Entry 6OS9 (electron microscopy, 3.00 A resolution); this record covers chains B and D of the 6 polymer chains in the assembly.

== Chain B ==
Molecule: Guanine nucleotide-binding protein G(I)/G(S)/G(T) subunit beta-1
From: Homo sapiens
UniProtKB: P62873 (GBB1_HUMAN); residues 2-340 here = UniProt positions 2-340
Sequence (344 residues; each row starts with the number of its first residue; numbers below 1 keep their minus sign (Pro-3 is residue -3)):
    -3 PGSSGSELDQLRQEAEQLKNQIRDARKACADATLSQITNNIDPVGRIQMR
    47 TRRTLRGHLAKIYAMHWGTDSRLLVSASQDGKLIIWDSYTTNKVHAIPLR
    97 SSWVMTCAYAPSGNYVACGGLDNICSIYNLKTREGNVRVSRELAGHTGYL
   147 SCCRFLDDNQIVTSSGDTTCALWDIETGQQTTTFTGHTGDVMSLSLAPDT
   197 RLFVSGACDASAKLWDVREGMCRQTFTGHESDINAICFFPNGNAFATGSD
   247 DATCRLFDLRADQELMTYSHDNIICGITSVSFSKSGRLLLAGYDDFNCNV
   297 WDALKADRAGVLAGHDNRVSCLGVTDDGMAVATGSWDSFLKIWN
Disordered / not traced: -3 to 2
Construct notes: expression tag (-3 to 1)
Curated features (UniProtKB/Swiss-Prot):
  - modified residue: Ser2 (N-acetylserine), His266 (Phosphohistidine)
  - natural variant: Leu30 (L30F: In MRD42; uncertain significance), Arg52 (R52G: In MRD42), Gly64 (G64V: In MRD42), Asp76 (D76E: In MRD42; D76G: In MRD42), Gly77 (G77S: In MRD42), Lys78 (K78R: In MRD42), Ile80 (I80N: In MRD42; I80T: In MRD42), His91 (H91R: In MRD42; uncertain significance), Ala92 (A92T: In MRD42), Pro94 (P94S: In MRD42), Leu95 (L95P: In MRD42), Arg96 (R96L: In MRD42), 5 further natural variant entries in UniProt
Cystine bridges: Cys121-Cys149

== Chain D ==
Molecule: scFv16
From: Mus musculus
Notes: antibody fragment or engineered binder
Sequence (259 residues; row label = number of the first residue in the row; note: 3 numbers in that range are skipped by the numbering (no residue carries them; nothing is unmodelled there); a row labelled like 120A-120O holds insertion residues (120A, then the next letters in order)):
     1 DVQLVESGGGLVQPGGSRKLSCSASGFAFSSFGMHWVRQAPEKGLEWVAY
    51 ISSGSGTIYYADTVKGRFTISRDDPKNTLFLQMTSLRSEDTAMYYCVRSI
   101 YYYGSSPFDFWGQGTTLTVS
120A-120O SGGGGSGGGGSGGGG
   124 SDIVMTQATSSVPVTPGESVSISCRSSKSLLHSNGNTYLYWFLQRPGQSP
   174 QLLIYRMSNLASGVPDRFSGSGSGTAFTLTISRLEAEDVGVYYCMQHLEY
   224 PLTFGAGTKLELKAAAHHHHHHHH
Disordered / not traced: 1, 120A-120O, 236-247
Cystine bridges: Cys147-Cys217

== Chain B / chain D interface ==
Residue-residue contacts (8; chain B residue first):
  Arg68(B) with Tyr103(D)
  Leu69(B) with Tyr103(D), hydrophobic
  Asp83(B) with Tyr103(D)
  Arg129(B) with Arg98(D), hydrogen bond (backbone-side chain); Phe110(D)
  Glu130(B) with Phe27(D); Ala28(D), hydrogen bond (backbone-backbone)
  Gly131(B) with Phe32(D)
Interface residues without a listed pair, chain B (10 interface residues in all): Asp66, Val90, His91, Asn132
Interface residues without a listed pair, chain D (10 interface residues in all): Val2, Gly26, Ile100, Tyr102

== Overview ==
The chain B/chain D interface involves 10 residues from each chain, with 2 hydrogen bonds. Polar contacts
include Arg129(B)-Arg98(D) and Glu130(B)-Ala28(D).
Chain B is Guanine nucleotide-binding protein G(I)/G(S)/G(T) subunit beta-1 (Homo sapiens) and chain D is
scFv16 (Mus musculus); the structure, human Neurotensin Receptor 1 (hNTSR1) - Gi1 Protein Complex in canonical
conformation (C state), was determined by electron microscopy, deposited together with 6OSA.
